PDB entry 4CA1 | X-ray diffraction, 1.58 A resolution | chains A and B

# Chain A (and B)
Protein: E3 ubiquitin-protein ligase SIAH1
From: Homo sapiens
Notes: EC 6.3.2.-; fragment: two zinc fingers and substrate binding domain, residues 91-282; chain B of this document is another copy of the same molecule, construct and numbering; everything in this record applies to it too
UniProt: Q8IUQ4 (SIAH1_HUMAN); numbering as in UniProt (aligned over 91-282)
Sequence (195 residues; numbered 88 to 282; the number before each row is that of its first residue):
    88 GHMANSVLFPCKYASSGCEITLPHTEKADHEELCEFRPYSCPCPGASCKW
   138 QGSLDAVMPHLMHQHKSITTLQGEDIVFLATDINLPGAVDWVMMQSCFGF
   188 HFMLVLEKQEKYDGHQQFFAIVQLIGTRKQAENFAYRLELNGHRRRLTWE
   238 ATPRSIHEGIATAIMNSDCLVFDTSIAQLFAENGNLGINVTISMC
Not modelled in the structure: 88-90, 199-201 (chain B: 88-90, 198-199)
Differences from the reference sequence: expression tag (88-90)
Ion coordination: Zn2+ site 1: C98, C105, H117, C121; Zn2+ site 2: C128, C135, H147, H152
Swiss-Prot annotation at these positions:
  - zinc finger: S93 to K153 (SIAH-type)
  - binding site (Zn(2+)): C98, C105, H117, C121, C128, C135, H147, H152
  - natural variant: C128 (C128F: In BURHAS), T168 (T168A: In BURHAS), G174 (G174R: In BURHAS)
  - mutagenesis: R124 (R124A: In D; does not impair its ability to interact with CACYBP and degrade CTNNB1 and PML; when associated with A-214; A-215; A-231 and A-232), D142 (D142A: In E; does not impair its ability to interact with CACYBP and degrade CTNNB1; when associated with A-151), Q151 (Q151A: In E; does not impair its ability to interact with CACYBP and degrade CTNNB1; when associated with A-142), H152 (H152Y: Abolishes ability to degrade DCC), E161 to D162 (In A; does not impair its ability to degrade PML while it abolishes its ability to interact with CACYBP and degrade CTNNB1; when associated with A-226 and A-237), K198 to D200 (Impairs CTNNB1 degradation), H202 (H202Y: No effect), L211 (L211R: Abolishes ability to degrade DCC), T214 to R215 (In D; does not impair its ability to interact with CACYBP and degrade CTNNB1 and PML; when associated with A-124; A-231 and A-232), R224 (R224A: In C; does not impair its ability to interact with CACYBP and degrade CTNNB1; when associated with A-233), E226 (E226A: In A; does not impair its ability to degrade PML while it abolishes its ability to interact with CACYBP and degrade CTNNB1; when associated with A-161; A-162 and A-237), R231 to R232 (In D; does not impair its ability to interact with CACYBP and degrade CTNNB1 and PML; when associated with A-124; A-214 and A-215), 5 further mutagenesis entries in UniProt

# Interface between chain A and chain B
Contacting residue pairs - 41 pairs, chain A then chain B:
  K198(A) with H202(B)
  Q204(A) with H202(B)
  E219(A) with R231(B), hydrogen bond (backbone-side chain)
  R231(A) with E219(B), hydrogen bond (side chain-backbone); E237(B); A238(B); T239(B), hydrogen bond
  R232(A) with E237(B); D255(B), salt bridge
  R233(A) with T235(B); W236(B); E237(B), salt bridge
  L234(A) with T235(B)
  T235(A) with R233(B); L234(B); T235(B), hydrogen bond (backbone-backbone)
  W236(A) with R232(B); R233(B); I263(B), hydrophobic; F267(B), hydrophobic
  E237(A) with R231(B); R232(B); R233(B), salt bridge
  A238(A) with R231(B); R232(B)
  T239(A) with R231(B), hydrogen bond; R232(B)
  R241(A) with R232(B)
  N253(A) with S262(B)
  S254(A) with D260(B), hydrogen bond; S262(B), hydrogen bond; I263(B)
  D255(A) with R232(B), salt bridge; L266(B)
  C256(A) with I263(B)
  D260(A) with S254(B), hydrogen bond
  S262(A) with N253(B)
  I263(A) with S254(B)
  L266(A) with S254(B); D255(B)
  F267(A) with W236(B), hydrophobic
Also at the interface, not in a pair above, chain A (24 interface residues in all): V258, C282
Also at the interface, not in a pair above, chain B (25 interface residues in all): Q204, F221, R241, L257, V258, C282

# Overview
The interface between chain A and chain B involves 24 residues on one side and 25 on the other; the contacts
include 8 hydrogen bonds and 4 salt bridges. Polar pairs include R232(A)-D255(B), R233(A)-E237(B) and
E219(A)-R231(B).
Both chains are E3 ubiquitin-protein ligase SIAH1 (Homo sapiens). Entry 4CA1 (Crystal structure of Siah1 at
1.58 A resolution) was determined by X-ray diffraction, deposited together with 4C9Z.
